Entry 4Z6Y (X-ray diffraction, 2.81 A resolution); this record covers chains C and E of the 4 polymer chains in the assembly.

[Chain C]
Name: Hamartin
Organism: Homo sapiens
UniProtKB: Q92574 (TSC1_HUMAN); residues 938-993 here = UniProt positions 938-993
Sequence (56 residues; numbered 938 to 993; the number before each row is that of its first residue):
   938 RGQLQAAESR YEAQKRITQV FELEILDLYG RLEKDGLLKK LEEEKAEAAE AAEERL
Not modelled in the structure: 938-939, 993
Covalent attachments: covalent link Lys976-Glu979

[Chain E]
Name: TBC1 domain family member 7
Organism: Homo sapiens
UniProtKB: Q9P0N9 (TBCD7_HUMAN); residue numbers follow UniProt; this construct covers 21-293
Sequence (273 residues; row label = number of the first residue in the row):
    21 GVEEKKSLEI LLKDDRLDTE KLCTFSQRFP LPSMYRALVW KVLLGILPPH HESHAKVMMY
    81 RKEQYLDVLH ALKVVRFVSD ATPQAEVYLR MYQLESGKLP RSPSFPLEPD DEVFLAIAKA
   141 MEEMVEDSVD CYWITRRFVN QLNTKYRDSL PQLPKAFEQY LNLEDGRLLT HLRMCSAAPK
   201 LPYDLWFKRC FAGCLPESSL QRVWDKVVSG SCKILVFVAV EILLTFKIKV MALNSAEKIT
   261 KFLENIPQDS SDAIVSKAID LWHKHCGTPV HSS
Not modelled in the structure: 293

[Interface between chain C and chain E]
Residue-residue contacts (14):
  Glu959(C) - His90(E)  salt bridge
  Glu959(C) - Val94(E)
  Ile962(C) - Val94(E)  hydrophobic
  Tyr966(C) - Val94(E)
  Tyr966(C) - Val95(E)
  Tyr966(C) - Arg96(E)
  Glu980(C) - Ser122(E)
  Glu981(C) - Ser124(E)  hydrogen bond (backbone-side chain)
  Glu984(C) - Ser124(E)
  Glu984(C) - Phe125(E)
  Glu984(C) - Pro126(E)
  Ala985(C) - Ser124(E)
  Glu987(C) - Phe125(E)
  Ala988(C) - Pro126(E)  hydrophobic
Interface residues without a listed pair, chain C (12 interface residues in all): Tyr948, Leu963, Glu970
Interface residues without a listed pair, chain E (9 interface residues in all): Asp87

[In short]
12 residues of chain C and 9 residues of chain E are in contact; the contacts include 1 hydrogen bond and 1
salt bridge. Polar contacts include Glu959(C)-His90(E) and Glu981(C)-Ser124(E).
Chain C is Hamartin and chain E is TBC1 domain family member 7, both from Homo sapiens; the structure,
Structure of the TBC1D7-TSC1 complex, was determined by X-ray diffraction.
